Entry 5T04 (X-ray diffraction, 3.30 A resolution); this record covers chains A and B.

[Chain A]
Protein: Neurotensin receptor type 1, Endolysin
From: Rattus norvegicus
Notes: EC 3.2.1.17; fragment: 2-161; 297-396
UniProtKB: chimeric construct of P20789, P00720: residues 43-268 from P20789 (NTR1_RAT) positions 43-268 (same numbers); residues 1002-1161 from P00720 positions 2-161 (UniProt number = residue number - 1000); residues 297-396 from P20789 (NTR1_RAT) positions 297-396 (same numbers)
Sequence (513 residues; numbered 33 to 409; the number before each row is that of its first residue):
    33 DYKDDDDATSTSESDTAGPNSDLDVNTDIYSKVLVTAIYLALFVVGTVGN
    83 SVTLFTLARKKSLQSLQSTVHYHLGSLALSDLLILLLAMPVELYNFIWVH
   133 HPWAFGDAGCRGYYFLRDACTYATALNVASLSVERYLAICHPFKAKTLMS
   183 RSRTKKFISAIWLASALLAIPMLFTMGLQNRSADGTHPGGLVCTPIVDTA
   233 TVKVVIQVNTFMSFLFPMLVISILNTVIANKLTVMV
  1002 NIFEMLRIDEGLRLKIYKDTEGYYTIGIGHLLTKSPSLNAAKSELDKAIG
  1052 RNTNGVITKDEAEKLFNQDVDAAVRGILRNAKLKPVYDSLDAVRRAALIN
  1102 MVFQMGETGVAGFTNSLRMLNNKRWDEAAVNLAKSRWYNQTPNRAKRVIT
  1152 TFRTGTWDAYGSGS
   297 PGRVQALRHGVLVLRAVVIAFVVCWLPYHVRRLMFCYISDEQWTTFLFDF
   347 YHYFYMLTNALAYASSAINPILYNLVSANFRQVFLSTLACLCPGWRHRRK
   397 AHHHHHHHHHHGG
Unresolved in the structure: 33-42, 92-99, 373-409
Differences from the reference sequence: expression tag (33-42, 397-409); engineered mutation Leu86 (Ala in P20789), Ala215 (Gly in P20789), Ala358 (Phe in P20789), Ala360 (Val in P20789), Gly1012 (Arg12 in P00720), Thr1054 (Cys54 in P00720), Ala1097 (Cys97 in P00720), Asn1122 (Gln122 in P00720), Asn1123 (Gln123 in P00720), Arg1137 (Ile137 in P00720); linker (1162-1165)
Disulfides: Cys142-Cys225
Ligand contacts: 3,3',3''-phosphanetriyltripropanoic acid (TCE): Met1106, Gly1110, Gly1113, Phe1114, Lys1135, Ser1136, Arg1137, Trp1138
UniProt features mapped onto this chain:
  - active site (Proton donor/acceptor): Glu1011, Asp1020
  - binding site (substrate): Leu1032, Phe1104, Ser1117, Asn1132
  - region: Val326 to Tyr349 (Neurotensin binding)
  - lipidation (S-palmitoyl cysteine): Cys386, Cys388
From the paper describing this entry:
  - contacts within the chain: Thr43-Asp216 (backbone contact), Pro51-Ala215 (hydrophobic contact), Pro51-Asp216 (hydrophobic contact), Pro51-His219 (hydrophobic contact), Ala157-Phe317 (hydrophobic contact), Asn241-Arg328 (hydrogen bond)
  - conformationally variable residues (helix shift, loop rearrangement, order/disorder transition, side-chain flip): Thr156, Val160, Ser164, Glu166, Arg167, Asp216, Thr231, Ser245, Pro249, Val268, Val300, Leu310, Phe317, Trp321
  - mutagenesis - Y324A: abolished binding to SR48692 (citing earlier work)
  - mutagenesis - Y324A: unchanged binding to NTS (citing earlier work)
  - mutagenesis - Y324A: decreased signaling in response to NTS
  - mutagenesis - Y324A: decreased expression
  - mutagenesis - F358A: increased signaling (citing earlier work)

[Chain B]
Protein: Arg-arg-pro-tyr-ile-leu
Sequence (6 residues; row label = number of the first residue in the row):
     8 RRPYIL

[How chain A and chain B interact]
Pairs across the interface (31; chain A residue first):
  Ser53(A) with Arg8(B)
  Asp54(A) with Arg8(B), hydrogen bond (backbone-side chain)
  Leu55(A) with Tyr11(B), hydrogen bond (backbone-side chain)
  Asp56(A) with Arg8(B)
  Phe128(A) with Ile12(B), hydrophobic
  His132(A) with Tyr11(B); Ile12(B)
  His133(A) with Tyr11(B)
  Tyr146(A) with Leu13(B), hydrogen bond (side chain-backbone)
  Met208(A) with Leu13(B), hydrophobic
  Arg213(A) with Tyr11(B)
  Val224(A) with Tyr11(B), hydrophobic
  Cys225(A) with Tyr11(B)
  Thr226(A) with Tyr11(B), hydrogen bond (side chain-backbone)
  Thr231(A) with Arg9(B), hydrogen bond
  Ile238(A) with Leu13(B), hydrophobic
  Arg327(A) with Leu13(B), hydrogen bond (side chain-backbone)
  Phe331(A) with Arg9(B); Pro10(B); Tyr11(B); Ile12(B); Leu13(B), hydrophobic
  Ile334(A) with Arg9(B)
  Asp336(A) with Arg9(B), salt bridge
  Trp339(A) with Arg8(B); Arg9(B); Pro10(B)
  Phe344(A) with Arg8(B); Pro10(B), hydrophobic
  Tyr347(A) with Pro10(B), hydrophobic; Ile12(B), hydrogen bond (side chain-backbone)
Also at the interface, not in a pair above, chain A (31 interface residues in all): Val57, Asn58, Asn127, Met204, Pro227, Arg328, Ser335, His348, Tyr351
The authors on this interface:
  - residue pairs: Thr231(A)-Arg9(B) (hydrogen bond)

[In short]
Chain A and chain B form an interface of 31 and 6 residues respectively; the contacts include 7 hydrogen bonds
and 1 salt bridge. Polar contacts include Asp336(A)-Arg9(B), Asp54(A)-Arg8(B) and Leu55(A)-Tyr11(B). The paper
describes a hydrogen bond between Thr231(A) and Arg9(B). The paper reports that Y324A of chain A abolishes
binding to SR48692; conformational variability at Thr156(A), Val160(A) and Ser164(A) among others.
Here chain A is Neurotensin receptor type 1, Endolysin (Rattus norvegicus) and chain B is
Arg-arg-pro-tyr-ile-leu. Entry 5T04 (Structure of constitutively active neurotensin receptor) was determined
by X-ray diffraction.
